Entry 5T2W (X-ray diffraction, 2.20 A resolution); this record covers chains A and C of the 3 polymer chains in the assembly.

# Chain A
Name: G/T mismatch-specific thymine DNA glycosylase
From: Homo sapiens
Notes: EC 3.2.2.29
Reference sequence: Q13569 (TDG_HUMAN); residue numbers follow UniProt; this construct covers 82-308
Chain sequence (227 residues; row label = number of the first residue in the row):
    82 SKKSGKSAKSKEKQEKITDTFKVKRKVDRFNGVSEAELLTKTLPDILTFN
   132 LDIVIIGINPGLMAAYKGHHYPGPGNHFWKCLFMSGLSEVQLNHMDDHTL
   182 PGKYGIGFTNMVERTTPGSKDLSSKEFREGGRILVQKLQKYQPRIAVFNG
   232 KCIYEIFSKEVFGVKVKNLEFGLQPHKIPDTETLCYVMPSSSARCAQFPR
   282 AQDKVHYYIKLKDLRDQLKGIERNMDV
Unresolved in the structure: 82-107, 303-308
Swiss-Prot annotation at these positions:
  - cross-link (Glycyl lysine isopeptide (Lys-Gly)): Lys-103 (interchain with G-Cter in SUMO2), Lys-248 (interchain with G-Cter in SUMO2)
  - mutagenesis: Asn-140 (N140A: Loss of DNA glycosylase activity but still able to bind DNA), Ala-145 (A145G: Increased DNA glycosylase activity on G/T mispairs), His-151 (H151A/Q: Increased DNA glycosylase activity on G/T mispairs), Asn-191 (N191A: Reduced DNA glycosylase activity on G/T and G/U mispairs), Thr-197 (T197A: Reduced DNA glycosylase activity on G/T mispairs), Arg-281 (R281A: Restores the DNA-binding ability of the sumoylated form)
What the authors report for this chain:
  - binding site for the 28-nt DNA strand: Ala-145, Tyr-152, Asn-191, Ser-271
  - specificity-determining residues: Tyr-152 (proposed by the authors, not directly observed)
  - catalytic residues: Asn-140, Thr-197
  - contacts within the chain: Asn-140/Thr-197
  - mutagenesis - A145G: decreased catalytic activity on fC (citing earlier work)
  - mutagenesis - N191A: unchanged catalytic activity on fC (citing earlier work)
  - mutagenesis - N191A: abolished catalytic activity on caC (citing earlier work)
  - mutagenesis - N140A (16,000-fold): decreased catalytic activity on fC

# Chain C
Molecule: 28-nt DNA strand
Sequence (28 nucleotides; numbered 1 to 28; the number before each row is that of its first residue):
     1 CAGCTCTGTACGTGAGCGATGGACAGCT

# Chain A / chain C interface
Contacting residue pairs (20; chain A residue first):
  Val-108(A) / DC17(C)  phosphate contact
  Val-108(A) / DG18(C)  sugar contact
  Asp-109(A) / DC17(C)  phosphate contact
  Asp-109(A) / DG18(C)  hydrogen bond to the phosphate
  Pro-155(A) / DA15(C)  sugar contact
  Pro-155(A) / DG16(C)  sugar contact
  Lys-201(A) / DT9(C)  hydrogen bond to the base
  Lys-246(A) / DC4(C)  phosphate contact
  Lys-246(A) / DT5(C)  phosphate contact
  Val-247(A) / DT5(C)  hydrogen bond to the phosphate
  Lys-248(A) / DC4(C)  phosphate contact
  Lys-248(A) / DT5(C)  hydrogen bond to the phosphate
  Ala-274(A) / DG12(C)  hydrogen bond to the base
  Arg-275(A) / DG12(C)  base contact
  Cys-276(A) / DG12(C)  base contact
  Ala-277(A) / DC11(C)  base contact
  Ala-277(A) / DG12(C)  base contact
  Pro-280(A) / DG12(C)  hydrogen bond to the base
  Pro-280(A) / DT13(C)  sugar contact
  Arg-281(A) / DT13(C)  phosphate contact
Interface residues without a listed pair, chain A (16 interface residues in all): Arg-110, Val-245, Gln-278
Interface residues without a listed pair, chain C (12 interface residues in all): DA10, DG14

# In short
16 residues of chain A and 12 residues of chain C are in contact; the contacts include 6 hydrogen bonds. Among
the polar pairs are Lys-201(A)/DT9(C), Ala-274(A)/DG12(C) and Pro-280(A)/DG12(C). UniProt lists 6 mutagenesis
sites on chain A. The paper reports catalytic residues Asn-140(A) and Thr-197(A); A145G and N140A of chain A
reduce catalytic activity on fC.
Chain A is G/T mismatch-specific thymine DNA glycosylase (Homo sapiens) and chain C is a 28-nt DNA strand; the
structure, Structure of thymine DNA glycosylase bound to substrate analog 2'-F-5-formyl-dC, was determined by
X-ray diffraction.
